5OW6 - chains B and C of the 3 polymer chains in the assembly; structure by electron microscopy, 4.20 A resolution (low resolution: residue-level contacts below are approximate; hydrogen-bond / salt-bridge calls are withheld).

[Chain B]
Name: Capsid protein, VP2
Source organism: Cucumber mosaic virus
Reference sequence: K4TZS9 (K4TZS9_9BROM); residues 29-218 here correspond to UniProt positions 41-230 (UniProt number = residue number + 12)
Amino-acid sequence (190 residues; each row starts with the number of its first residue):
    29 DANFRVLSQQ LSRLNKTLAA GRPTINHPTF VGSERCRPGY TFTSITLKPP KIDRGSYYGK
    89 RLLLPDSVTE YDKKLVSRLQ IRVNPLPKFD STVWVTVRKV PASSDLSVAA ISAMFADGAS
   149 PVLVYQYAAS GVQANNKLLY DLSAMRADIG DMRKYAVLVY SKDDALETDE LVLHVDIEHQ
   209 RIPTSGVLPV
Sequence notes: conflict Leu107 (Ile119 in K4TZS9)

[Chain C]
Name: Capsid protein, VP3
Source organism: Cucumber mosaic virus
Reference sequence: K4TZS9 (K4TZS9_9BROM); residues 28-218 here correspond to UniProt positions 40-230 (UniProt number = residue number + 12)
Amino-acid sequence (191 residues; each row starts with the number of its first residue):
    28 ADANFRVLSQ QLSRLNKTLA AGRPTINHPT FVGSERCRPG YTFTSITLKP PKIDRGSYYG
    88 KRLLLPDSVT EYDKKLVSRL QIRVNPLPKF DSTVWVTVRK VPASSDLSVA AISAMFADGA
   148 SPVLVYQYAA SGVQANNKLL YDLSAMRADI GDMRKYAVLV YSKDDALETD ELVLHVDIEH
   208 QRIPTSGVLP V
Sequence notes: conflict Leu107 (Ile119 in K4TZS9)

[Interface between chain B and chain C]
Contacting residue pairs - 30 pairs, chain B then chain C:
  Asp29(B) with Asn31(C)
  Phe32(B) with Asn31(C); Phe32(C)
  Ser40(B) with Gln38(C)
  Asn43(B) with Arg41(C); Leu42(C); Thr45(C)
  Ala47(B) with Thr45(C)
  Arg50(B) with Thr45(C); Leu46(C); Ala48(C)
  Pro51(B) with Asn163(C)
  Ile53(B) with Gly60(C); Lys165(C); Leu167(C)
  Pro56(B) with Leu151(C); Asn163(C)
  Thr57(B) with Val152(C)
  Arg110(B) with Ala144(C); Asp145(C)
  Asn112(B) with Ala144(C)
  Pro113(B) with Trp122(C)
  Leu114(B) with Trp122(C)
  Pro115(B) with Trp122(C); Tyr188(C); Lys190(C)
  Ser158(B) with Gln154(C)
  Gly159(B) with Gln154(C)
  Val200(B) with Ala144(C)
  His202(B) with Ala144(C)
Other interface residues (no listed pair), chain B (25 interface residues in all): Ser36, Leu39, Leu46, Thr52, Asn54, Val160
Other interface residues (no listed pair), chain C (29 interface residues in all): Leu35, Leu39, Gly49, Val59, Glu62, Gly146, Pro149, Val150, Leu166

[Summary]
Chain B and chain C form an interface of 25 and 29 residues respectively.
Here chain B is Capsid protein, VP2 and chain C is Capsid protein, VP3, both from Cucumber mosaic virus. Entry
5OW6 (CryoEM structure of recombinant CMV particles with Tetanus-epitope) was determined by electron
microscopy.
